PDB entry 7AF3 | electron microscopy, 2.82 A resolution | chains 1 and G of the 9 polymer chains in the assembly

[Chain 1]
Molecule: 16S rRNA (head)
Source organism: Escherichia coli
Sequence (1541 nucleotides; row label = number of the first residue in the row):
     1 AAAUUGAAGA GUUUGAUCAU GGCUCAGAUU GAACGCUGGC GGCAGGCCUA ACACAUGCAA
    61 GUCGAACGGU AACAGGAAGA AGCUUGCUUC UUUGCUGACG AGUGGCGGAC GGGUGAGUAA
   121 UGUCUGGGAA ACUGCCUGAU GGAGGGGGAU AACUACUGGA AACGGUAGCU AAUACCGCAU
   181 AACGUCGCAA GACCAAAGAG GGGGACCUUC GGGCCUCUUG CCAUCGGAUG UGCCCAGAUG
   241 GGAUUAGCUA GUAGGUGGGG UAACGGCUCA CCUAGGCGAC GAUCCCUAGC UGGUCUGAGA
   301 GGAUGACCAG CCACACUGGA ACUGAGACAC GGUCCAGACU CCUACGGGAG GCAGCAGUGG
   361 GGAAUAUUGC ACAAUGGGCG CAAGCCUGAU GCAGCCAUGC CGCGUGUAUG AAGAAGGCCU
   421 UCGGGUUGUA AAGUACUUUC AGCGGGGAGG AAGGGAGUAA AGUUAAUACC UUUGCUCAUU
   481 GACGUUACCC GCAGAAGAAG CACCGGCUAA CUCCGUGCCA GCAGCCXCGG UAAUACGGAG
   541 GGUGCAAGCG UUAAUCGGAA UUACUGGGCG UAAAGCGCAC GCAGGCGGUU UGUUAAGUCA
   601 GAUGUGAAAU CCCCGGGCUC AACCUGGGAA CUGCAUCUGA UACUGGCAAG CUUGAGUCUC
   661 GUAGAGGGGG GUAGAAUUCC AGGUGUAGCG GUGAAAUGCG UAGAGAUCUG GAGGAAUACC
   721 GGUGGCGAAG GCGGCCCCCU GGACGAAGAC UGACGCUCAG GUGCGAAAGC GUGGGGAGCA
   781 AACAGGAUUA GAUACCCUGG UAGUCCACGC CGUAAACGAU GUCGACUUGG AGGUUGUGCC
   841 CUUGAGGCGU GGCUUCCGGA GCUAACGCGU UAAGUCGACC GCCUGGGGAG UACGGCCGCA
   901 AGGUUAAAAC UCAAAUGAAU UGACGGGGGC CCGCACAAGC GGUGGAGCAU GUGGUUUAAU
   961 UCGAUGXAAC GCGAAGAACC UUACCUGGUC UUGACAUCCA CGGAAGUUUU CAGAGAUGAG
  1021 AAUGUGCCUU CGGGAACCGU GAGACAGGUG CUGCAUGGCU GUCGUCAGCU CGUGUUGUGA
  1081 AAUGUUGGGU UAAGUCCCGC AACGAGCGCA ACCCUUAUCC UUUGUUGCCA GCGGUCCGGC
  1141 CGGGAACUCA AAGGAGACUG CCAGUGAUAA ACUGGAGGAA GGUGGGGAUG ACGUCAAGUC
  1201 AUCAUGGCCC UUACGACCAG GGCUACACAC GUGCUACAAU GGCGCAUACA AAGAGAAGCG
  1261 ACCUCGCGAG AGCAAGCGGA CCUCAUAAAG UGCGUCGUAG UCCGGAUUGG AGUCUGCAAC
  1321 UCGACUCCAU GAAGUCGGAA UCGCUAGUAA UCGUGGAUCA GAAUGCCACG GUGAAUACGU
  1381 UCCCGGCCUU GUACACACCG CCCGUXACAC CAUGGGAGUG GGUUGCAAAA GAAGUAGGUA
  1441 GCUUAACCUU CGGGAGGGCG CUUACCACUU UGUGAUUCAU GACUGGGGUG AAGUCGUAAC
  1501 AAGGUAACCG UAGGGGAACC UGCGGUUGGA UCACCUCCUU A
Unresolved in the structure: 1-930, 1387-1541
Modified residues: PSU (pseudouridine-5'-monophosphate) at position 516, G7M (N7-methyl-guanosine-5'-monophosphate) at position 527, 2MG (2N-methylguanosine-5'-monophosphate) at position 966, 5MC (5-methylcytidine-5'-monophosphate) at position 967, 2MG (2N-methylguanosine-5'-monophosphate) at position 1207, 4OC (4n,o2'-methylcytidine-5'-monophosphate) at position 1401, 5MC (5-methylcytidine-5'-monophosphate) at position 1406, UR3 (3-methyluridine-5'-monophoshate) at position 1497, 2MG (2N-methylguanosine-5'-monophosphate) at position 1515, MA6 (6N-dimethyladenosine-5'-monophoshate) at position 1517, MA6 (6N-dimethyladenosine-5'-monophoshate) at position 1518
Ion coordination: Mg2+ site 1 near A937 (its only coordinating residue here); Mg2+ site 2: G944, G945; Mg2+ site 3 near G945 (its only coordinating residue here); Mg2+ site 4: A964, U1199; Mg2+ site 5 near C972 (its only coordinating residue here); Mg2+ site 6: G976, C1359; Mg2+ site 7 near C980 (its only coordinating residue here); Mg2+ site 8: G993, G1041; Mg2+ site 9: C1054, A1197; Mg2+ site 10: C1054, A1197, G1198; Mg2+ site 11 near C1066 (its only coordinating residue here); Mg2+ site 12: G1068, G1094; 15 more Mg2+ sites not listed

[Chain G]
Name: 30S ribosomal protein S7
Source organism: Escherichia coli
UniProtKB: A0A5Q2GFB5 (A0A5Q2GFB5_ECOLX); residues 1-179 here = UniProt positions 1-179
Sequence (179 residues; row label = number of the first residue in the row):
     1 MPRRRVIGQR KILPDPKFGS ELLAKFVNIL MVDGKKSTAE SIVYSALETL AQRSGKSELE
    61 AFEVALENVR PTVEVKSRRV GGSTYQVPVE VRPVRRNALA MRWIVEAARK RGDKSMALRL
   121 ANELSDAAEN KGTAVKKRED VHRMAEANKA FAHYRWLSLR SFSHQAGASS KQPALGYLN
Unresolved in the structure: 1, 153-179

[How chain 1 and chain G interact]
Contacting residue pairs (57):
  C932(1) / Arg-3(G)  phosphate contact
  G933(1) / Arg-3(G)  salt bridge to the phosphate
  A935(1) / Arg-3(G)  hydrogen bond to the base
  A937(1) / Pro-2(G)  base contact
  A938(1) / Arg-95(G)  phosphate contact
  G939(1) / Arg-102(G)  salt bridge to the phosphate
  C940(1) / Arg-102(G)  salt bridge to the phosphate
  U1091(1) / Arg-4(G)  base contact
  A1092(1) / Arg-4(G)  salt bridge to the phosphate
  A1093(1) / Arg-4(G)  salt bridge to the phosphate
  A1239(1) / Ser-115(G)  sugar contact
  U1240(1) / Leu-30(G)  base contact
  U1240(1) / Thr-38(G)  sugar contact
  U1240(1) / Ile-42(G)  sugar contact
  U1240(1) / Arg-109(G)  base contact
  U1240(1) / Met-116(G)  phosphate contact
  G1241(1) / Lys-35(G)  salt bridge to the phosphate
  A1289(1) / Lys-35(G)  hydrogen bond to the phosphate
  G1290(1) / Lys-35(G)  salt bridge to the phosphate
  G1290(1) / Ser-37(G)  hydrogen bond to the phosphate
  G1290(1) / Thr-38(G)  phosphate contact
  U1291(1) / Ser-37(G)  hydrogen bond to the phosphate
  U1291(1) / Thr-38(G)  phosphate contact
  G1297(1) / Lys-114(G)  hydrogen bond to the base
  U1298(1) / Lys-114(G)  hydrogen bond to the sugar
  A1346(1) / Arg-10(G)  hydrogen bond to the base
  A1350(1) / Asp-33(G)  hydrogen bond to the sugar
  A1350(1) / Gly-34(G)  base contact
  U1351(1) / Asp-33(G)  sugar contact
  U1372(1) / Gly-34(G)  hydrogen bond to the sugar
  G1373(1) / Met-31(G)  phosphate contact
  G1373(1) / Gly-34(G)  sugar contact
  G1373(1) / Lys-36(G)  sugar contact
  A1374(1) / Asn-28(G)  hydrogen bond to the sugar
  A1374(1) / Met-31(G)  sugar contact
  A1374(1) / Lys-36(G)  salt bridge to the phosphate
  A1375(1) / Ile-12(G)  phosphate contact
  A1375(1) / Lys-25(G)  salt bridge to the phosphate
  A1375(1) / Asn-28(G)  hydrogen bond to the phosphate
  U1376(1) / Arg-10(G)  hydrogen bond to the base
  U1376(1) / Lys-25(G)  salt bridge to the phosphate
  U1376(1) / Ala-98(G)  phosphate contact
  A1377(1) / Pro-2(G)  sugar contact
  A1377(1) / Ile-7(G)  base contact
  A1377(1) / Gly-8(G)  hydrogen bond to the base
  A1377(1) / Gln-9(G)  phosphate contact
  C1378(1) / Val-6(G)  phosphate contact
  C1378(1) / Gly-8(G)  phosphate contact
  C1378(1) / Lys-76(G)  base contact
  C1378(1) / Arg-92(G)  hydrogen bond to the sugar
  G1379(1) / Pro-2(G)  base contact
  G1379(1) / Val-6(G)  phosphate contact
  U1380(1) / Pro-2(G)  base contact
  U1380(1) / Arg-3(G)  hydrogen bond to the sugar
  U1381(1) / Arg-78(G)  hydrogen bond to the sugar
  U1381(1) / Arg-79(G)  sugar contact
  C1382(1) / Arg-79(G)  hydrogen bond to the sugar
Other interface residues (no listed pair), chain 1 (34 interface residues in all): C936, U1345
Other interface residues (no listed pair), chain G (34 interface residues in all): Val-32, Ala-39, Arg-119

[In short]
Chain 1 and chain G each contribute 34 residues to their interface; the contacts include 17 hydrogen bonds and
10 salt bridges. Among the polar pairs are A935(1)/Arg-3(G), G1297(1)/Lys-114(G) and A1346(1)/Arg-10(G).
G944(1) and G945(1) coordinate Mg2+ site 2.
Here chain 1 is 16S rRNA (head) and chain G is 30S ribosomal protein S7, both from Escherichia coli. Entry
7AF3 (Bacterial 30S ribosomal subunit assembly complex state M (head domain)) was determined by electron
microscopy, deposited together with 7AF5, 7AF8, 7AFA, 7AFD, 7AFH, 7AFI and 17 further entries.
